Entry 7MZJ (X-ray diffraction, 2.40 A resolution); this record covers chains D and C of the 5 polymer chains in the assembly.

== Chain D ==
Name: WCSL 129 light chain
Source organism: Homo sapiens
Amino-acid sequence (216 residues; numbered 1 to 216; the number before each row is that of its first residue):
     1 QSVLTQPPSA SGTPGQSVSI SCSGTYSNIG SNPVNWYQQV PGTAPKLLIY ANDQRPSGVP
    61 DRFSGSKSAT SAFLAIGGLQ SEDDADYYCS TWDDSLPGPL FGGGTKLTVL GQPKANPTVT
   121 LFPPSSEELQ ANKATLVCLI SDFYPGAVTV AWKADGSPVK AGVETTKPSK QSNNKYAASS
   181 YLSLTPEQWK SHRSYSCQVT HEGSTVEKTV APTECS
Not modelled in the structure: 1, 214-216
Cystine bridges: C22-C89, C138-C197

== Chain C ==
Name: WCSL 129 heavy chain
Source organism: Homo sapiens
Amino-acid sequence (224 residues; numbered 1 to 224; the number before each row is that of its first residue):
     1 EVQLLESGGG LVQPGGSLRL SCAASGFTFS RFAMTWVRQA PGKGLEWVSA ISGSGGSTYY
    61 ADSVKGRFTI SRDNSKNTLY LQMNSLRAED TAVYYCAKVG WGAFDIWGQG TMVTVSSAST
   121 KGPSVFPLAP SSKSTSGGTA ALGCLVKDYF PEPVTVSWNS GALTSGVHTF PAVLQSSGLY
   181 SLSSVVTVPS SSLGTQTYIC NVNHKPSNTK VDKKVEPKSC DKTH
Not modelled in the structure: 132-136, 219-224
Cystine bridges: C22-C96, C144-C200

== Chain D / chain C interface ==
Pairs across the interface (61):
  N35(D) - G102(C)  hydrogen bond (side chain-backbone)
  N35(D) - A103(C)
  Y37(D) - A103(C)
  Y37(D) - F104(C)  hydrogen bond (side chain-backbone)
  Y37(D) - W107(C)
  Q39(D) - Q39(C)  hydrogen bond
  Q39(D) - Y95(C)  hydrogen bond
  T43(D) - Y95(C)  hydrogen bond (backbone-side chain)
  T43(D) - Q109(C)
  A44(D) - W107(C)  hydrophobic
  A44(D) - G108(C)
  A44(D) - Q109(C)  hydrogen bond (backbone-side chain)
  P45(D) - L45(C)  hydrophobic
  P45(D) - Y95(C)
  P45(D) - W107(C)
  L47(D) - A103(C)  hydrophobic
  L47(D) - F104(C)
  L47(D) - D105(C)
  Y50(D) - W101(C)  hydrophobic
  Y50(D) - A103(C)  hydrophobic
  Y88(D) - Q39(C)
  Y88(D) - K43(C)
  Y88(D) - G44(C)
  Y88(D) - L45(C)  hydrophobic
  W92(D) - G102(C)  hydrogen bond (side chain-backbone)
  P97(D) - Y60(C)
  G98(D) - W47(C)
  P99(D) - W47(C)
  P99(D) - F104(C)  hydrophobic
  F101(D) - L45(C)
  F101(D) - E46(C)
  F101(D) - W47(C)
  F101(D) - F104(C)  hydrophobic
  F122(D) - L128(C)  hydrophobic
  F122(D) - A129(C)
  F122(D) - A141(C)
  S125(D) - F126(C)
  S125(D) - P127(C)
  E127(D) - P127(C)
  E128(D) - F126(C)
  T135(D) - K147(C)
  V137(D) - L128(C)  hydrophobic
  V137(D) - L145(C)  hydrophobic
  L139(D) - F170(C)  hydrophobic
  I140(D) - F170(C)
  E164(D) - V173(C)
  E164(D) - L174(C)
  E164(D) - Q175(C)
  E164(D) - S176(C)  hydrogen bond (side chain-backbone)
  T165(D) - V173(C)
  T166(D) - P171(C)
  T166(D) - A172(C)
  T166(D) - V173(C)
  S169(D) - P171(C)
  A177(D) - H168(C)
  A177(D) - F170(C)  hydrophobic
  A178(D) - F170(C)
  Y181(D) - L145(C)  hydrophobic
  Y181(D) - V173(C)  hydrophobic
  Y181(D) - L182(C)
  Y181(D) - S183(C)  hydrogen bond
Also at the interface, not in a pair above, chain D (34 interface residues in all): G42, A131, S141, Q171, S179
Also at the interface, not in a pair above, chain C (37 interface residues in all): V37, L142, S181, V185

== Summary ==
34 residues of chain D face 37 of chain C across their interface, with 9 hydrogen bonds. Among the polar pairs
are N35(D)-G102(C), Y37(D)-F104(C) and Q39(D)-Q39(C).
Chain D is WCSL 129 light chain and chain C is WCSL 129 heavy chain, both from Homo sapiens; the structure,
SARS-CoV-2 receptor binding domain bound to Fab WCSL 129 and Fab PDI 93, was determined by X-ray diffraction
(same publication as 7MZF, 7MZH and 7MZK).
